Entry 8G02 (electron microscopy, 3.50 A resolution); this record covers chains E and B of the 6 polymer chains in the assembly.

Chain E:
Molecule: Phospho-N-acetylmuramoyl-pentapeptide-transferase
Organism: Escherichia coli K-12
Notes: EC 2.7.8.13
UniProt: P0A6W3 (MRAY_ECOLI); numbering as in UniProt (aligned over 1-360)
Chain sequence (360 residues; row label = number of the first residue in the row):
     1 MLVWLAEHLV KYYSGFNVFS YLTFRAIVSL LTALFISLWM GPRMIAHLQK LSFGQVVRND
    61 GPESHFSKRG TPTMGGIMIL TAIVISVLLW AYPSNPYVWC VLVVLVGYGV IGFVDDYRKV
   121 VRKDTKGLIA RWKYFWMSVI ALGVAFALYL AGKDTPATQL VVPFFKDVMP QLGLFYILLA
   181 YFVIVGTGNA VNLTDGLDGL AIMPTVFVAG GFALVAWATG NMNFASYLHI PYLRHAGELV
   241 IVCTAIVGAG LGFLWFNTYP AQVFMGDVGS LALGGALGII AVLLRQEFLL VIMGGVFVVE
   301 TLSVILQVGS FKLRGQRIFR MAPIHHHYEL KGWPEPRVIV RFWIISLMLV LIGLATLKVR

Chain B:
Molecule: Lysis protein E
Organism: Escherichia phage phiX174
Notes: engineered mutation(s): Gly insertion position 2
UniProt: P03639 (LYS_BPPHS); numbering as in UniProt (aligned over 2-91)
Chain sequence (98 residues; numbered 0 to 97; the number before each row is that of its first residue; numbering starts at 0):
     0 MGVRWTLWDT LAFLLLLSLL LPSLLIMFIP STFKRPVSSW KARNLRKTLL MASSVRLKPL
    60 NCSRLPCVYA QETLTFLLTQ KKTCVKNYVR KEHHHHHH
Disordered / not traced: 0, 66-97
Sequence notes: insertion (1); conflict Arg42 (Leu in P03639), Arg89 (Gln in P03639); expression tag (92-97)
Swiss-Prot annotation at these positions:
  - mutagenesis: Asp8 (D8A: Delayed lysis onset), Ala11 (A11S: Delayed lysis onset), Phe12 (F12A: Delayed lysis onset), Leu18 (L18A: Loss of ability to insert in the host membrane), Leu19 (L19A: Delayed lysis onset), Leu20 (L20A: Delayed lysis onset), Pro21 (P21A: Loss of E-mediated host lysis; P21G: Loss of E-mediated host lysis; P21S: Loss of E-mediated host lysis; P21V: Loss of E-mediated host lysis), Leu23 (L23A: Delayed lysis onset), Met26 (M26A: Delayed lysis onset), Phe27 (F27A: Delayed lysis onset), Pro29 (P29A: Delayed lysis onset), Lys46 (K46A: Delayed lysis onset)

Interface between chain E and chain B:
Contacting residue pairs (59):
  Phe66(E) - Met50(B)
  Lys68(E) - Trp39(B)
  Lys68(E) - Asn43(B)  hydrogen bond
  Tyr134(E) - Ile25(B)  hydrogen bond (side chain-backbone)
  Tyr134(E) - Met26(B)  hydrophobic
  Leu160(E) - Phe12(B)  hydrophobic
  Val162(E) - Ala11(B)  hydrophobic
  Phe165(E) - Trp7(B)  hydrophobic
  Val168(E) - Trp7(B)
  Val168(E) - Asp8(B)
  Met169(E) - Asp8(B)
  Pro170(E) - Asp8(B)
  Gln171(E) - Gly1(B)
  Leu172(E) - Phe12(B)  hydrophobic
  Gly173(E) - Gly1(B)
  Phe175(E) - Arg3(B)
  Leu178(E) - Leu16(B)  hydrophobic
  Leu179(E) - Phe12(B)  hydrophobic
  Leu179(E) - Leu15(B)  hydrophobic
  Phe182(E) - Leu16(B)  hydrophobic
  Phe182(E) - Leu19(B)
  Phe182(E) - Leu23(B)  hydrophobic
  Val183(E) - Leu19(B)  hydrophobic
  Val185(E) - Leu23(B)  hydrophobic
  Val185(E) - Met26(B)  hydrophobic
  Gly186(E) - Ser22(B)
  Gly186(E) - Leu23(B)
  Asn189(E) - Ser22(B)
  Asn189(E) - Leu23(B)
  Asn189(E) - Met26(B)
  Glu287(E) - Leu15(B)
  Phe288(E) - Ala11(B)
  Phe288(E) - Leu15(B)  hydrophobic
  Val291(E) - Leu18(B)  hydrophobic
  Val291(E) - Leu19(B)  hydrophobic
  Val298(E) - Leu18(B)
  Thr301(E) - Pro21(B)
  Thr301(E) - Ser22(B)
  Thr301(E) - Ile25(B)
  Leu302(E) - Pro21(B)  hydrophobic
  Val304(E) - Ile25(B)  hydrophobic
  Ile305(E) - Pro21(B)  hydrophobic
  Ile305(E) - Leu24(B)  hydrophobic
  Val308(E) - Ile28(B)  hydrophobic
  Val308(E) - Phe32(B)
  Phe311(E) - Phe32(B)  hydrophobic
  Arg320(E) - Ser38(B)
  Arg320(E) - Arg42(B)
  Met321(E) - Pro35(B)  hydrophobic
  Met321(E) - Ser38(B)
  Met321(E) - Trp39(B)
  Met321(E) - Arg42(B)  hydrogen bond
  His326(E) - Arg34(B)  hydrogen bond
  His326(E) - Arg42(B)  hydrogen bond (backbone-side chain)
  His327(E) - Arg42(B)
  Glu329(E) - Lys46(B)  salt bridge
  Leu330(E) - Arg42(B)
  Leu330(E) - Arg45(B)
  Glu335(E) - Lys46(B)  salt bridge
Other interface residues (no listed pair), chain E (41 interface residues in all): Tyr181, Leu193, Gly196, Ala322
Other interface residues (no listed pair), chain B (30 interface residues in all): Leu14, Leu20, Lys33

Summary:
The interface between chain E and chain B involves 41 residues on one side and 30 on the other, with 5
hydrogen bonds and 2 salt bridges. Polar pairs include Glu329(E)-Lys46(B), Glu335(E)-Lys46(B) and
Lys68(E)-Asn43(B). UniProt lists 12 mutagenesis sites on chain B.
Chain E is Phospho-N-acetylmuramoyl-pentapeptide-transferase (Escherichia coli K-12) and chain B is Lysis
protein E (Escherichia phage phiX174); the structure, YES Complex - E. coli MraY, Protein E PhiX174, E. coli
SlyD, was determined by electron microscopy, deposited together with 8G01.
